Entry 7WUH (electron microscopy, 4.70 A resolution (low resolution: residue-level contacts below are approximate; hydrogen-bond / salt-bridge calls are withheld)); this record covers chains H and I of the 9 polymer chains in the assembly.

# Chain H
Molecule: m31A7 Fab heavy chain
Source organism: Homo sapiens
Notes: antibody fragment or engineered binder
Amino-acid sequence (239 residues; numbered -16 to 222; the number before each row is that of its first residue; numbers below 1 keep their minus sign (Met-16 is residue -16)):
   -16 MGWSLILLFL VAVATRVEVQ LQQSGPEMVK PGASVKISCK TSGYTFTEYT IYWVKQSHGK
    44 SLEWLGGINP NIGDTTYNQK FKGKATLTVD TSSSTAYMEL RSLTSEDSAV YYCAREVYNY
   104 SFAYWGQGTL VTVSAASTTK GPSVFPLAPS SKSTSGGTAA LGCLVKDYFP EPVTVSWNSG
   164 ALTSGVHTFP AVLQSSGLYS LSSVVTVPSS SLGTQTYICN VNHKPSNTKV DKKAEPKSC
Not modelled in the structure: -16 to 0, 219-222
Disulfides: Cys22-Cys96, Cys146-Cys202
Glycans and other covalent adducts: glycan linked to Asn102

# Chain I
Molecule: m31A7 Fab light chain
Source organism: Homo sapiens
Notes: antibody fragment or engineered binder
Amino-acid sequence (240 residues; numbered -19 to 220; the number before each row is that of its first residue; numbers below 1 keep their minus sign (Met-19 is residue -19)):
   -19 MRVPAQLLGL LLLWLPGARC DIVMSQSPSS LAVSVGEKVT MSCKSSQSLL YSSNQKNYLA
    41 WYQQKLGQTP KLLIYWASSR ESGVPDRFTG SGSGTDFTLT ISSVRAEDLA VYYCQQYYRY
   101 PLTFGVGTKL ELKRTVAAPS VFIFPPSDEQ LKSGTASVVC LLNNFYPREA KVQWKVDNAL
   161 QSGNSQESVT EQDSKDSTYS LSSTLTLSKA DYEKHKVYAC EVTHQGLSSP VTKSFNRGEC
Not modelled in the structure: -19 to 0, 220
Disulfides: Cys23-Cys94, Cys140-Cys200

# Chain H / chain I interface
Contacting residue pairs - 57 pairs, chain H then chain I:
  Val37(H) with Phe104(I)
  Gln39(H) with Thr49(I)
  Ser44(H) with Gly105(I); Val106(I)
  Leu45(H) with Gln44(I); Phe104(I); Gly105(I)
  Glu46(H) with Phe104(I)
  Trp47(H) with Leu102(I); Thr103(I); Phe104(I)
  Asn61(H) with Leu102(I)
  Tyr95(H) with Thr49(I)
  Asn102(H) with Trp56(I)
  Tyr103(H) with Leu52(I); Glu61(I)
  Phe105(H) with Tyr42(I)
  Ala106(H) with Leu52(I)
  Trp108(H) with Tyr42(I); Thr49(I); Pro50(I); Lys51(I)
  Val127(H) with Glu129(I)
  Phe128(H) with Gln130(I); Ser133(I)
  Pro129(H) with Ser127(I); Glu129(I)
  Leu130(H) with Pro126(I); Ser127(I); Gln130(I); Ser137(I); Val139(I)
  Ala131(H) with Pro125(I)
  Pro132(H) with Pro125(I)
  Ser133(H) with Pro125(I)
  Ser138(H) with Phe122(I)
  Thr141(H) with Phe122(I)
  Ala142(H) with Phe122(I); Phe124(I)
  Ala143(H) with Phe122(I); Phe124(I); Leu141(I); Asn143(I)
  Leu144(H) with Phe124(I); Leu141(I)
  Ser167(H) with Lys175(I); Asp176(I)
  Val169(H) with Ser174(I)
  Thr171(H) with Glu171(I)
  Phe172(H) with Thr170(I); Ser182(I)
  Pro173(H) with Ser168(I); Val169(I)
  Gln177(H) with Gln166(I)
  Ser185(H) with Ser182(I)
  Val187(H) with Leu141(I); Asn143(I)
Also at the interface, not in a pair above, chain H (39 interface residues in all): Gly109, Leu113, Thr166, His170, Ser183, Ser186
Also at the interface, not in a pair above, chain I (43 interface residues in all): Gly47, Tyr55, Tyr93, Tyr97, Pro101, Ser120, Asp173, Ser180, Thr184

# In short
39 residues of chain H face 43 of chain I across their interface.
Here chain H is m31A7 Fab heavy chain and chain I is m31A7 Fab light chain, both from Homo sapiens. Entry 7WUH
(SARS-CoV-2 Spike in complex with Fab of m31A7) was determined by electron microscopy (same publication as
7WUE).
